PDB entry 5KFP | X-ray diffraction, 1.70 A resolution | chains A and T of the 3 polymer chains in the assembly

# Chain A
Name: DNA polymerase eta
From: Homo sapiens
Notes: EC 2.7.7.7
UniProt: Q9Y253 (POLH_HUMAN); numbering as in UniProt (aligned over 1-432)
Amino-acid sequence (435 residues; row label = number of the first residue in the row; numbers below 1 keep their minus sign (Gly-2 is residue -2)):
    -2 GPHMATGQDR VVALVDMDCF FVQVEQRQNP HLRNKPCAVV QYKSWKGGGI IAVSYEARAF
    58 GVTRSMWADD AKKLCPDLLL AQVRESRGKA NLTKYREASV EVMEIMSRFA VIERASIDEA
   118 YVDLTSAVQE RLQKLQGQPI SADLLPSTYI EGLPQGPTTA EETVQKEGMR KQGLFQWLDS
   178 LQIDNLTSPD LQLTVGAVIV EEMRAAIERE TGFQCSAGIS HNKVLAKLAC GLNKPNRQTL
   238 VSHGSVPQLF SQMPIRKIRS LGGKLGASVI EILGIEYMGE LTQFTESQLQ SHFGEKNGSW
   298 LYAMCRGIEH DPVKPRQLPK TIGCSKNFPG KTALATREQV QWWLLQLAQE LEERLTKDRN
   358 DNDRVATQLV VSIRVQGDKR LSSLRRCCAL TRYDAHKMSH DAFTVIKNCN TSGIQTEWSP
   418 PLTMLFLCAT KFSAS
Disordered / not traced: 155-159
Differences from the reference sequence: expression tag (-2 to 0)
Bound ions: Mg2+ site 1: Asp13, Asp115, Glu116 (together with 2'-deoxyadenosine 5'-O-(1-thiotriphosphate)) (shared with 1 residue of chain P); Ca2+: Asp13, Met14, Asp115 (together with 2'-deoxyadenosine 5'-O-(1-thiotriphosphate)); Mg2+ site 2: Asp13, Met14, Asp115 (together with diphosphate) (shared with 1 residue of chain P); Mg2+ site 3: Asp13 (together with diphosphate) (shared with 1 residue of chain P)
Small-molecule neighbours: diphosphate / 2'-deoxyadenosine 5'-O-(1-thiotriphosphate): Asp13, Met14, Asp15, Cys16, Phe17, Phe18, Ile48, Ala49, Tyr52, Arg55, Arg61, Ile114, Asp115, Lys231

# Chain T
Molecule: 12-nt DNA strand
Sequence (12 nucleotides; row label = number of the first residue in the row):
     1 CATTATGACG CT
Small-molecule neighbours: diphosphate / 2'-deoxyadenosine 5'-O-(1-thiotriphosphate): DT3, DT4, DA5

# Chain A / chain T interface
Contacting residue pairs - 41 pairs, chain A then chain T:
  Gln38(A) - DT4(T)  hydrogen bond to the base
  Tyr39(A) - DT4(T)  phosphate contact
  Tyr39(A) - DA5(T)  hydrogen bond to the phosphate
  Trp42(A) - DA2(T)  stacking on the base
  Ile47(A) - DT3(T)  base contact
  Ile48(A) - DT3(T)  base contact
  Arg61(A) - DT3(T)  hydrogen bond to the base
  Ser62(A) - DT3(T)  base contact
  Trp64(A) - DA2(T)  phosphate contact
  Trp64(A) - DT3(T)  sugar contact
  Lys86(A) - DT6(T)  salt bridge to the phosphate
  Leu89(A) - DA5(T)  phosphate contact
  Leu89(A) - DT6(T)  phosphate contact
  Arg93(A) - DT6(T)  salt bridge to the phosphate
  Arg93(A) - DG7(T)  salt bridge to the phosphate
  Lys293(A) - DG10(T)  sugar contact
  Lys311(A) - DC9(T)  salt bridge to the phosphate
  Arg313(A) - DA8(T)  salt bridge to the phosphate
  Arg313(A) - DC9(T)  salt bridge to the phosphate
  Pro316(A) - DA8(T)  phosphate contact
  Lys317(A) - DA8(T)  hydrogen bond to the phosphate
  Lys317(A) - DC9(T)  salt bridge to the phosphate
  Thr318(A) - DG7(T)  sugar contact
  Thr318(A) - DA8(T)  hydrogen bond to the phosphate
  Ile319(A) - DG7(T)  phosphate contact
  Gly320(A) - DT6(T)  sugar contact
  Gly320(A) - DG7(T)  hydrogen bond to the phosphate
  Cys321(A) - DT6(T)  phosphate contact
  Ser322(A) - DA5(T)  sugar contact
  Ser322(A) - DT6(T)  hydrogen bond to the phosphate
  Lys323(A) - DA5(T)  salt bridge to the phosphate
  Asn324(A) - DT4(T)  hydrogen bond to the phosphate
  Asn324(A) - DA5(T)  hydrogen bond to the phosphate
  Pro326(A) - DC1(T)  phosphate contact
  Pro326(A) - DA2(T)  sugar contact
  Pro326(A) - DT4(T)  phosphate contact
  Gly327(A) - DC1(T)  hydrogen bond to the phosphate
  Gly327(A) - DA2(T)  phosphate contact
  Thr329(A) - DA2(T)  base contact
  Arg351(A) - DT6(T)  salt bridge to the phosphate
  Arg351(A) - DG7(T)  salt bridge to the phosphate
Also at the interface, not in a pair above, chain A (33 interface residues in all): Gly46, Ala87, Glu110, Arg111, Leu315, Glu347
Also at the interface, not in a pair above, chain T (11 interface residues in all): DC11

# In short
The interface between chain A and chain T involves 33 residues on one side and 11 on the other; the contacts
include 10 hydrogen bonds, 10 salt bridges and 1 aromatic stacking contact. Among the polar pairs are
Gln38(A)-DT4(T), Arg61(A)-DT3(T) and Tyr39(A)-DA5(T).
Chain A is DNA polymerase eta (Homo sapiens) and chain T is a 12-nt DNA strand; the structure, Human DNA
polymerase eta-DNA ternary complex with Sp-dATP-alpha-S: reaction with 20 mM Mg2+ for 600s, was determined by
X-ray diffraction, deposited together with 5KFA, 5KFB, 5KFC, 5KFD, 5KFE, 5KFF and 28 further entries.
